8QTD - chains H and L of the 3 polymer chains in the assembly; structure by electron microscopy, 3.60 A resolution.

Chain H:
Molecule: XBB-7 fab heavy chain
Organism: Homo sapiens
Notes: antibody fragment or engineered binder
Sequence (131 residues; row label = number of the first residue in the row):
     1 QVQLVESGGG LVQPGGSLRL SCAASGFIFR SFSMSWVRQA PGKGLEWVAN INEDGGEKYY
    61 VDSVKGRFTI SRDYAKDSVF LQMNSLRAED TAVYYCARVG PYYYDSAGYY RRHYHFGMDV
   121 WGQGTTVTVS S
Disordered / not traced: 1
Cystine bridges: C22-C96

Chain L:
Molecule: XBB-7 fab light chain
Organism: Homo sapiens
Notes: antibody fragment or engineered binder
Sequence (100 residues; row label = number of the first residue in the row; note: 9 numbers in that range are skipped by the numbering (no residue carries them; nothing is unmodelled there)):
     1 QSALTQPASV SGSPGQSITI SCTGTSSDIG DYNYVSWYQQ HPGKAPKLM
    59 ILSNRFSGSK SGNTASLTIS GLQAEDEADY YCSSYTGSVT VFGGGTKLTV L
Disordered / not traced: 1, 25-31, 59-62
Cystine bridges: C22-C90

Interface between chain H and chain L:
Pairs across the interface (36):
  S33(H) - Y93(L)
  G44(H) - Y89(L)
  L45(H) - P46(L)  hydrophobic
  L45(H) - Y89(L)
  L45(H) - F100(L)  hydrophobic
  W47(H) - V97(L)  hydrophobic
  W47(H) - T98(L)
  N50(H) - Y93(L)  hydrogen bond
  N50(H) - S96(L)  hydrogen bond (side chain-backbone)
  Y59(H) - S96(L)
  Y95(H) - A45(L)  hydrophobic
  V99(H) - Y93(L)  hydrophobic
  Y102(H) - L48(L)  hydrophobic
  Y103(H) - S36(L)
  Y103(H) - W37(L)
  Y103(H) - L48(L)  hydrophobic
  Y103(H) - M49(L)
  D105(H) - V35(L)
  S106(H) - G66(L)
  H113(H) - Y34(L)
  Y114(H) - Y34(L)
  H115(H) - N33(L)  hydrogen bond (side chain-backbone)
  H115(H) - Y34(L)
  H115(H) - V35(L)  hydrogen bond (side chain-backbone)
  H115(H) - K68(L)  hydrogen bond
  F116(H) - S36(L)
  F116(H) - Y93(L)
  G117(H) - S36(L)
  M118(H) - Y38(L)
  M118(H) - L48(L)
  M118(H) - T98(L)
  D119(H) - L48(L)
  W121(H) - A45(L)  hydrophobic
  W121(H) - P46(L)
  W121(H) - F100(L)  hydrophobic
  G122(H) - A45(L)
Interface residues without a listed pair, chain H (24 interface residues in all): V37, Q39, K43
Interface residues without a listed pair, chain L (20 interface residues in all): Q40, K44

In short:
24 residues of chain H face 20 of chain L across their interface, with 5 hydrogen bonds. Polar pairs include
N50(H)-Y93(L), N50(H)-S96(L) and H115(H)-N33(L).
Chain H is XBB-7 fab heavy chain and chain L is XBB-7 fab light chain, both from Homo sapiens; the structure,
Local refinement of SARS-CoV-2 BA.2.86 Spike and XBB-7 Fab, was determined by electron microscopy (same
publication as 8QRG, 8QSQ and 8R80).
